PDB entry 8B46 | X-ray diffraction, 1.67 A resolution | chains A and E of the 6 polymer chains in the assembly

== Chain A ==
Name: SUN domain-containing protein 1
From: Homo sapiens
UniProtKB: O94901 (SUN1_HUMAN); residue numbers follow UniProt; this construct covers 616-812
Sequence (203 residues; each row starts with the number of its first residue):
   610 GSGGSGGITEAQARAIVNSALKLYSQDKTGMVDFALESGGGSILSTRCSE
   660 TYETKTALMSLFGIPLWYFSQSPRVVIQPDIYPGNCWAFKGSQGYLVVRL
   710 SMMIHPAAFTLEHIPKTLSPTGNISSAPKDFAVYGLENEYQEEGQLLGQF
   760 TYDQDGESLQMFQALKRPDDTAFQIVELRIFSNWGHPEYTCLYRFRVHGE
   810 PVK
Disordered / not traced: 610-617, 812
Sequence notes: expression tag (610-615)
Ion coordination: K+: V684, Q687, D689, N694, Y802
From the paper describing this entry:
  - binding site for chloride ion: W676

== Chain E ==
Name: Inositol 1,4,5-triphosphate receptor associated 2
From: Homo sapiens
UniProtKB: Q12912 (IRAG2_HUMAN); residues 515-555 here = UniProt positions 515-555
Sequence (44 residues; each row starts with the number of its first residue):
   512 GSMTGQLFQKSVDAAPTQQEDSWTSLEHILWPFTRLRHNGPPPV
Disordered / not traced: 512-542
Sequence notes: expression tag (512-514)
From the paper describing this entry:
  - binding site for chloride ion: E538

== Chain A / chain E interface ==
Contacting residue pairs - 5 pairs, chain A then chain E:
  S647(A) - P553(E)
  G648(A) - P553(E)
  G648(A) - V555(E)
  G649(A) - P553(E)
  R708(A) - N550(E)
Also at the interface, not in a pair above, chain A (5 interface residues in all): S710
Also at the interface, not in a pair above, chain E (4 interface residues in all): P552

== Overview ==
5 residues of chain A face 4 of chain E across their interface. V684(A), Q687(A), D689(A), N694(A) and Y802(A)
coordinate K+. From the paper: a binding site for chloride ion at W676(A) and E538(E).
Chain A is SUN domain-containing protein 1 and chain E is Inositol 1,4,5-triphosphate receptor associated 2,
both from Homo sapiens; the structure, Crystal structure of the SUN1-KASH6 9:9 complex, was determined by
X-ray diffraction, deposited together with 8B5X and 7Z8Y.
